Entry 2Q3L (X-ray diffraction, 2.25 A resolution); this record covers chains A and B.

== Chain A (and B) ==
Protein: Uncharacterized protein
From: Shewanella loihica PV-4
Notes: chain B of this document is another copy of the same molecule, construct and numbering; everything in this record applies to it too
UniProtKB: A3QHM0 (A3QHM0_SHELP); residues 1-125 here = UniProt positions 1-125
Amino-acid sequence (126 residues; each row starts with the number of its first residue; numbering starts at 0):
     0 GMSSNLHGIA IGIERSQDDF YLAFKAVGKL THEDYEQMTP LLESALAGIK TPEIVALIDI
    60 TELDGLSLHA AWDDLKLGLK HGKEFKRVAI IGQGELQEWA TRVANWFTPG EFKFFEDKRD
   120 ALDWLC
Differences from the reference sequence: expression tag (0); modified residue (1, 37)
Modified / non-standard residues: Mse-1 (selenomethionine; parent Met); Mse-37 (selenomethionine; parent Met)
Bound ions: Na+: Asn-104, Thr-107, Gly-109
From the paper describing this entry:
  - contacts within the chain: His-6/Asp-33 (hydrogen bond), His-31/Asp-72 (hydrogen bond), Tyr-34/Asp-73 (hydrogen bond)
  - conformationally variable residues (helix shift): Trp-71, Leu-74, Leu-78, Trp-98, Val-102, Trp-105, Phe-106

== How chain A and chain B interact ==
Contacting residue pairs - 35 pairs, chain A then chain B:
  Gly-0(A) / Gly-7(B)
  Gly-0(A) / Ile-8(B)  hydrogen bond (backbone-backbone)
  Gly-0(A) / Gln-36(B)
  Mse-1(A) / Leu-5(B)  hydrophobic
  Mse-1(A) / His-6(B)
  Mse-1(A) / Gly-7(B)
  Mse-1(A) / Ala-9(B)
  Mse-1(A) / Val-26(B)  hydrophobic
  Ser-2(A) / Asn-4(B)
  Ser-2(A) / Leu-5(B)
  Ser-2(A) / His-6(B)  hydrogen bond (backbone-backbone)
  Ser-3(A) / Ser-3(B)
  Ser-3(A) / Asn-4(B)
  Asn-4(A) / Ser-2(B)
  Asn-4(A) / Ser-3(B)
  Asn-4(A) / His-6(B)  hydrogen bond
  Leu-5(A) / Ser-2(B)
  Leu-5(A) / Ser-3(B)
  His-6(A) / Mse-1(B)
  His-6(A) / Ser-2(B)  hydrogen bond (backbone-backbone)
  His-6(A) / Asn-4(B)  hydrogen bond
  Gly-7(A) / Gly-0(B)
  Gly-7(A) / Mse-1(B)
  Ile-8(A) / Gly-0(B)  hydrogen bond (backbone-backbone)
  Ala-9(A) / Mse-1(B)
  Lys-24(A) / Mse-1(B)
  Val-26(A) / Mse-1(B)  hydrophobic
  Lys-28(A) / Glu-32(B)
  Glu-32(A) / Lys-28(B)  salt bridge
  Gln-36(A) / Gly-0(B)
  Leu-67(A) / His-68(B)
  Leu-67(A) / Trp-71(B)  hydrophobic
  His-68(A) / Leu-67(B)
  Trp-71(A) / Leu-67(B)  hydrophobic
  Trp-71(A) / Trp-71(B)  hydrophobic
Interface residues without a listed pair, chain B (18 interface residues in all): Lys-24

== Overview ==
The chain A/chain B interface involves 18 residues from each chain, with 6 hydrogen bonds and 1 salt bridge.
Polar contacts include Glu-32(A)/Lys-28(B), Asn-4(A)/His-6(B) and Gly-0(A)/Ile-8(B). Asn-104(A), Thr-107(A)
and Gly-109(A) coordinate Na+. From the paper: conformational variability at Trp-71(A), Leu-74(A) and
Leu-78(A) among others; contacts within the chain involving His-6(A), Asp-33(A) and His-31(A) among others.
Both chains are Uncharacterized protein (Shewanella loihica PV-4). Entry 2Q3L (Crystal structure of an
uncharacterized protein from DUF3478 family with a spoiiaa-like fold (shew_3102) from shewanella ...) was
determined by X-ray diffraction.
